Entry 8HEZ (electron microscopy, 2.80 A resolution); this record covers chains A and B.

# Chain A
Name: Sodium/glucose cotransporter 2
From: Homo sapiens
Reference sequence: P31639 (SC5A2_HUMAN); numbering as in UniProt (aligned over 1-672)
Chain sequence (676 residues; each row starts with the number of its first residue; numbers below 1 keep their minus sign (Gly-3 is residue -3)):
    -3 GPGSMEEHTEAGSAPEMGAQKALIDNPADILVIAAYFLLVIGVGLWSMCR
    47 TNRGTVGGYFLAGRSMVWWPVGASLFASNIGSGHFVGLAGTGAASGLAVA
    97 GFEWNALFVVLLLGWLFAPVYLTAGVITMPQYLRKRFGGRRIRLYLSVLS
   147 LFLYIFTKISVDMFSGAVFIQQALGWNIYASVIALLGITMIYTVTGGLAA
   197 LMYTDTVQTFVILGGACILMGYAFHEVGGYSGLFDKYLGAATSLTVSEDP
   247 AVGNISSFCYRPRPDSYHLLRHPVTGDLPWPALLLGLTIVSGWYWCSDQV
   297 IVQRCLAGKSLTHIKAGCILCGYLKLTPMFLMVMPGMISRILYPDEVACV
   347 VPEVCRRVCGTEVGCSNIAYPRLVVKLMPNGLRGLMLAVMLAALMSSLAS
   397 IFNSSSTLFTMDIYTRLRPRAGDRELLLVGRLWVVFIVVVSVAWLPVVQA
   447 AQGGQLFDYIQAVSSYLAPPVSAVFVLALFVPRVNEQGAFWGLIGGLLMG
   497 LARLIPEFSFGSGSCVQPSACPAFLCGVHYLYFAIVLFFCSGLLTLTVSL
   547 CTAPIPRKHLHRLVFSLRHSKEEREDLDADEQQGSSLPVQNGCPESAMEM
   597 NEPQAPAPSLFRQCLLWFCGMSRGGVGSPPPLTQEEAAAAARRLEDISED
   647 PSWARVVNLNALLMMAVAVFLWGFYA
Disordered / not traced: -3 to 20, 570-639
Differences from the reference sequence: expression tag (-3 to 0)
Cystine bridges: Cys255-Cys511, Cys345-Cys351, Cys355-Cys361, Cys517-Cys522
Glycans and other covalent adducts: N-acetylglucosamine (NAG) linked to Asn250
Bound ions: Na+: Ala73, Ile76, Ala389, Ser392, Ser393
Ligand contacts: Dapagliflozin (LE6; (2S,3R,4R,5S,6R)-2-[4-chloranyl-3-[(4-ethoxyphenyl)methyl]phenyl]-6-(hydroxymethyl)oxane-3,4,5-triol): Asn75, Gly79, His80, Gly83, Leu84, Thr87, Val95, Phe98, Glu99, Ala102, Val157, Leu274, Leu283, Val286, Ser287, Tyr290, Trp291, Lys321, Phe453, Asp454, Gln457, Ser460, Tyr526
From the paper describing this entry:
  - binding site for Dapagliflozin: Asn75, His80, Leu84, Val95, Phe98, Glu99, Ser287, Tyr290, Trp291, Lys321, Phe453, Gln457, Ser460
  - Na+ coordination: Ala73, Ile76, Ala389, Ser392, Ser393
  - mutagenesis - S74A, D201A: abolished binding to Phloretin
  - mutagenesis - F98A, F453A: decreased binding to SGLT2 inhibitors

# Chain B
Name: PDZK1-interacting protein 1
From: Homo sapiens
Reference sequence: Q13113 (PDZ1I_HUMAN); residues 1-114 here = UniProt positions 1-114
Chain sequence (114 residues; each row starts with the number of its first residue):
     1 MSALSLLILGLLTAVPPASCQQGLGNLQPWMQGLIAVAVFLVLVAIAFAV
    51 NHFWCQEEPEPAHMILTVGNKADGVLVGTDGRYSSMAASFRSSEHENAYE
   101 NVPEEEGKVRSTPM
Disordered / not traced: 1-27, 57-114
UniProt features mapped onto this chain:
  - modified residue: Ser85 (Phosphoserine)

# How chain A and chain B interact
Contacting residue pairs - 20 pairs, chain A then chain B:
  Leu658(A) with Phe40(B); Val44(B), hydrophobic
  Met661(A) with Phe40(B), hydrophobic
  Ala662(A) with Val37(B); Phe40(B), hydrophobic
  Val665(A) with Ala36(B); Val37(B); Phe40(B), hydrophobic
  Phe666(A) with Trp30(B); Gly33(B); Leu34(B); Val37(B), hydrophobic
  Gly669(A) with Gln32(B); Gly33(B); Ala36(B)
  Phe670(A) with Pro29(B), hydrophobic; Trp30(B); Gln32(B); Gly33(B)
  Ala672(A) with Gln32(B)
Also at the interface, not in a pair above, chain A (9 interface residues in all): Arg564
Also at the interface, not in a pair above, chain B (11 interface residues in all): Phe48, Cys55

# Overview
The interface between chain A and chain B involves 9 residues on one side and 11 on the other. Ligands of
chain A: Dapagliflozin. The paper reports a binding site for Dapagliflozin at Asn75(A), His80(A) and Leu84(A)
among others; S74A and D201A of chain A abolish binding to Phloretin; 4 substitutions were tested in all.
Here chain A is Sodium/glucose cotransporter 2 and chain B is PDZK1-interacting protein 1, both from Homo
sapiens. Entry 8HEZ (Structure of human SGLT2-MAP17 complex with Dapagliflozin) was determined by electron
microscopy, deposited together with 8HIN, 8HG7, 8HDH and 8HB0.
